PDB entry 6WMU | electron microscopy, 3.18 A resolution | chains C and F of the 12 polymer chains in the assembly

[Chain C]
Protein: DNA-directed RNA polymerase subunit beta
From: Escherichia coli
Notes: EC 2.7.7.6
UniProt: P0A8V4 (RPOB_ECO57); residue numbers follow UniProt; this construct covers 1-1342
Sequence (1342 residues; numbered 1 to 1342; the number before each row is that of its first residue):
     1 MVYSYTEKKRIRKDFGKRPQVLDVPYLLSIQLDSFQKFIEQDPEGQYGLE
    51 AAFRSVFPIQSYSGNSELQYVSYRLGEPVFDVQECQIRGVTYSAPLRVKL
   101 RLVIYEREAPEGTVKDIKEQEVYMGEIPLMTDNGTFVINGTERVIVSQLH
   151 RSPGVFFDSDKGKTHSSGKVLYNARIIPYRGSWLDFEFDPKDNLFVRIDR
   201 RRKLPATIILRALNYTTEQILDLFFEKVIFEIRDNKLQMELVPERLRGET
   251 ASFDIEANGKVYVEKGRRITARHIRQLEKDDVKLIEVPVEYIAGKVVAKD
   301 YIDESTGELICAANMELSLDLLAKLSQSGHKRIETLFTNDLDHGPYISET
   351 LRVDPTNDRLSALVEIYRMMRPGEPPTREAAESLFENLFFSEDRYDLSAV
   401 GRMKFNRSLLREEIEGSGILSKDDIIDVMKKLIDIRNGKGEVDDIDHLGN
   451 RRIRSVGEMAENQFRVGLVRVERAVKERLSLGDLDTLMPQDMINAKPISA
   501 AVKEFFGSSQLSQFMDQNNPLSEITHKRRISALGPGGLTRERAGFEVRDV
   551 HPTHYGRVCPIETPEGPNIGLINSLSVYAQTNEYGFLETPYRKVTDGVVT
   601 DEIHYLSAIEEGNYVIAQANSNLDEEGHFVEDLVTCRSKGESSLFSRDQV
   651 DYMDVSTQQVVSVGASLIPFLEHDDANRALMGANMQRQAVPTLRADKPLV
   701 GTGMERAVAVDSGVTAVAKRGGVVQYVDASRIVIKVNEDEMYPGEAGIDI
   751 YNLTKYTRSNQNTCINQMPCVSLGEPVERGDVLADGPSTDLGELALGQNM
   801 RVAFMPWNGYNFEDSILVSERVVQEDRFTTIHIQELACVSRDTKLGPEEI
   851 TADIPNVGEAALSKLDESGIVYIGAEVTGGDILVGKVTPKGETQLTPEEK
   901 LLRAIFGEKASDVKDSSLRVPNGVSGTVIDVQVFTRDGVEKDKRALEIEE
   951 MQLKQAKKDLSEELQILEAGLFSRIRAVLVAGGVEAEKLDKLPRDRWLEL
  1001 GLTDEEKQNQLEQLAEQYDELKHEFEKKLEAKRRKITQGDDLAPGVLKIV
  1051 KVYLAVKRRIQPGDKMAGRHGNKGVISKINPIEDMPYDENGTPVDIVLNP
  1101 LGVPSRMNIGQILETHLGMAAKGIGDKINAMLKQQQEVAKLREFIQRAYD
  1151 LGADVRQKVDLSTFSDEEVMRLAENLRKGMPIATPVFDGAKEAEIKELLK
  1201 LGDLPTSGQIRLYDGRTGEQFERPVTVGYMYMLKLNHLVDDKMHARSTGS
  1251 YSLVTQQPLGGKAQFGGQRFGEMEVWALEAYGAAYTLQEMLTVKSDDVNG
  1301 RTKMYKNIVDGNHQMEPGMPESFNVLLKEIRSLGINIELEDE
Not modelled in the structure: 1-2, 1342
Curated features (UniProtKB/Swiss-Prot):
  - modified residue (N6-acetyllysine): Lys1022, Lys1200

[Chain F]
Protein: RNA polymerase sigma factor RpoD
From: Escherichia coli
UniProt: Q0P6L9 (Q0P6L9_ECOLX); residues 1-613 here = UniProt positions 1-613
Sequence (613 residues; each row starts with the number of its first residue):
     1 MEQNPQSQLKLLVTRGKEQGYLTYAEVNDHLPEDIVDSDQIEDIIQMIND
    51 MGIQVMEEAPDADDLMLAENTADEDAAEAAAQVLSSVESEIGRTTDPVRM
   101 YMREMGTVELLTREGEIDIAKRIEDGINQVQCSVAEYPEAITYLLEQYDR
   151 VEAEEARLSDLITGFVDPNAEEDLAPTATHVGSELSQEDLDDDEDEDEED
   201 GDDDSADDDNSIDPELAREKFAELRAQYVVTRDTIKAKGRSHATAQEEIL
   251 KLSEVFKQFRLVPKQFDYLVNSMRVMMDRVRTQERLIMKLCVEQCKMPKK
   301 NFITLFTGNETSDTWFNAAIAMNKPWSEKLHDVSEEVHRALQKLQQIEEE
   351 TGLTIEQVKDINRRMSIGEAKARRAKKEMVEANLRLVISIAKKYTNRGLQ
   401 FLDLIQEGNIGLMKAVDKFEYRRGYKFSTYATWWIRQAITRSIADQARTI
   451 RIPVHMIETINKLNRISRQMLQEMGREPTPEELAERMLMPEDKIRKVLKI
   501 AKEPISMETPIGDDEDSHLGDFIEDTTLELPLDSATTESLRAATHDVLAG
   551 LTAREAKVLRMRFGIDMNTDYTLEEVGKQFDVTRERIRQIEAKALRKLRH
   601 PSRSEVLRSFLDD
Not modelled in the structure: 1-90, 168-212, 237-242, 613

[Chain C / chain F interface]
Pairs across the interface (48; chain C residue first):
  Arg97(C) with Gly475(F)
  Tyr123(C) with Gly475(F)
  Arg371(C) with Arg99(F)
  Pro372(C) with Thr94(F); Arg99(F), hydrogen bond (backbone-side chain)
  Gly373(C) with Gly92(F); Thr94(F); Arg103(F)
  Glu374(C) with Arg99(F), salt bridge
  Gln490(C) with Gln472(F), hydrogen bond (backbone-side chain); Glu473(F), hydrogen bond
  Ala495(C) with Leu471(F), hydrophobic
  Pro897(C) with Gly564(F); Ile565(F)
  Glu898(C) with Arg541(F); Thr544(F); Ile565(F)
  Leu901(C) with Phe563(F), hydrophobic
  Leu902(C) with Leu607(F), hydrophobic
  Ala904(C) with Phe563(F), hydrophobic
  Ile905(C) with Leu595(F), hydrophobic; Leu598(F), hydrophobic; Arg599(F), hydrogen bond (backbone-side chain)
  Phe906(C) with Leu607(F); Arg608(F); Leu611(F), hydrophobic
  Glu908(C) with Leu611(F)
  Arg936(C) with Arg495(F)
  Asp937(C) with Arg495(F), salt bridge
  Ser1250(C) with Glu524(F), hydrogen bond
  Tyr1251(C) with Glu524(F); Asp525(F), hydrogen bond (backbone-backbone)
  Ser1252(C) with Asp525(F)
  Leu1253(C) with Ile523(F); Asp525(F)
  Gln1256(C) with Asp525(F), hydrogen bond; Leu528(F)
  Leu1259(C) with Asp521(F); Phe522(F), hydrophobic; Ile523(F); Glu524(F)
  Lys1262(C) with Glu524(F)
  Thr1302(C) with Ser534(F)
  Tyr1305(C) with Pro531(F); Leu532(F)
  Lys1306(C) with Ser534(F); Ala535(F); Glu538(F)
Interface residues without a listed pair, chain C (41 interface residues in all): Val122, Pro375, Glu477, Asp491, Asn494, Glu899, Lys900, Asp1041, Pro1044, Gly1045, Thr1248, Arg1301, Asp1310
Interface residues without a listed pair, chain F (44 interface residues in all): Lys393, Arg468, Met474, Thr479, Glu481, Leu498, Lys499, Thr537, Leu540, Leu559, Asp570, Ser604, Asp612

[Summary]
41 residues of chain C and 44 residues of chain F are in contact, with 7 hydrogen bonds and 2 salt bridges.
Among the polar pairs are Glu374(C)-Arg99(F), Asp937(C)-Arg495(F) and Pro372(C)-Arg99(F).
Chain C is DNA-directed RNA polymerase subunit beta and chain F is RNA polymerase sigma factor RpoD, both from
Escherichia coli; the structure, E. coli RNAPs70-SspA-gadA DNA complex, was determined by electron microscopy
together with 6WMP from the same study.
